Entry 8WD0 (X-ray diffraction, 2.60 A resolution); this record covers chains A and B of the 6 polymer chains in the assembly.

# Chain A
Name: Tubulin alpha-1B chain
Organism: Bos taurus
UniProtKB: P81947 (TBA1B_BOVIN); numbering as in UniProt (aligned over 1-451)
Chain sequence (451 residues; each row starts with the number of its first residue):
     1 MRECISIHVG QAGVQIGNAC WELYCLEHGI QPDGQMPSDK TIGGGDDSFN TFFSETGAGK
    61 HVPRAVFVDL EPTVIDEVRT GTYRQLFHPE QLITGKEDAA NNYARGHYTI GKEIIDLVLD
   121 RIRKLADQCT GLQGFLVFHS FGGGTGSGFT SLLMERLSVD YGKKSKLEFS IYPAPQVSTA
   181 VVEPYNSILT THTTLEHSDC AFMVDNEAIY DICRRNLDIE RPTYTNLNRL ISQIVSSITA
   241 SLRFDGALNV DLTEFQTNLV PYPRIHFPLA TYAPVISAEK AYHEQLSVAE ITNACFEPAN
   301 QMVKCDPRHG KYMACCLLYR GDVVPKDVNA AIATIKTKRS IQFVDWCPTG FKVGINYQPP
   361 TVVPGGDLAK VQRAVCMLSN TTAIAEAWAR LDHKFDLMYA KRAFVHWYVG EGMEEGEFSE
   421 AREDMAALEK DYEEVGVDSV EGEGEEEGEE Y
Disordered / not traced: 438-451
Ion coordination: Ca2+: Asp39, Thr41, Gly44, Glu55
Ligand contacts:
  - GTP (guanosine-5'-triphosphate): Gly10, Gln11, Ala12, Gln15, Ile16, Asp69, Asp98, Ala99, Ala100, Asn101, Ser140, Gly142, Gly143, Gly144, Thr145, Gly146, Ile171, Pro173, Val177, Ser178, Thr179, Glu183, Asn206, Tyr224, Leu227, Asn228, Ile231
  - Erianin (W4F; 2-methoxy-5-[2-(3,4,5-trimethoxyphenyl)ethyl]phenol): Thr179, Ala180, Val181

# Chain B
Name: Tubulin beta chain
Organism: Sus scrofa
UniProtKB: A0A287AGU7 (A0A287AGU7_PIG); residue numbers follow UniProt; this construct covers 1-445
Chain sequence (445 residues; each row starts with the number of its first residue):
     1 MREIVHIQAG QCGNQIGAKF WEVISDEHGI DPTGSYHGDS DLQLERINVY YNEATGNKYV
    61 PRAILVDLEP GTMDSVRSGP FGQIFRPDNF VFGQSGAGNN WAKGHYTEGA ELVDSVLDVV
   121 RKESESCDCL QGFQLTHSLG GGTGSGMGTL LISKIREEYP DRIMNTFSVM PSPKVSDTVV
   181 EPYNATLSVH QLVENTDETY CIDNEALYDI CFRTLKLTTP TYGDLNHLVS ATMSGVTTCL
   241 RFPGQLNADL RKLAVNMVPF PRLHFFMPGF APLTSRGSQQ YRALTVPELT QQMFDSKNMM
   301 AACDPRHGRY LTVAAIFRGR MSMKEVDEQM LNVQNKNSSY FVEWIPNNVK TAVCDIPPRG
   361 LKMSATFIGN STAIQELFKR ISEQFTAMFR RKAFLHWYTG EGMDEMEFTE AESNMNDLVS
   421 EYQQYQDATA DEQGEFEEEE GEDEA
Disordered / not traced: 429-445
Ligand contacts:
  - GDP (guanosine-5'-diphosphate): Ala9, Gly10, Gln11, Cys12, Gln15, Ile16, Asp67, Ala97, Asn99, Ser138, Gly140, Gly141, Gly142, Thr143, Gly144, Val169, Pro171, Val175, Asp177, Glu181, Asn204, Leu207, Tyr222, Leu225, Asn226
  - Erianin (W4F; 2-methoxy-5-[2-(3,4,5-trimethoxyphenyl)ethyl]phenol): Val236, Cys239, Leu240, Leu246, Ala248, Asp249, Lys252, Leu253, Asn256, Met257, Val313, Ala314, Ala315, Asn347, Asn348, Val349, Lys350, Ala352, Ile368

# Chain A / chain B interface
Pairs across the interface - 47 pairs, chain A then chain B:
  Thr73(A) - Asn247(B)
  Lys96(A) - Met1(B)  hydrogen bond (backbone-backbone)
  Lys96(A) - Asp128(B)  salt bridge
  Glu97(A) - Met1(B)
  Glu97(A) - Cys129(B)
  Glu97(A) - Arg162(B)  salt bridge
  Glu97(A) - Arg251(B)  salt bridge
  Asp98(A) - Lys252(B)  salt bridge
  Ala100(A) - Arg251(B)
  Ala100(A) - Lys252(B)
  Ala100(A) - Val255(B)
  Asn101(A) - Lys252(B)
  Asn101(A) - Asn256(B)  hydrogen bond
  Arg105(A) - Met1(B)
  Arg105(A) - Arg251(B)
  Pro175(A) - Asn347(B)
  Ser178(A) - Asn347(B)  hydrogen bond
  Ser178(A) - Lys350(B)  hydrogen bond (backbone-side chain)
  Thr179(A) - Lys350(B)
  Ala180(A) - Asn256(B)
  Val181(A) - Asn256(B)  hydrogen bond (backbone-side chain)
  Val181(A) - Ile345(B)  hydrophobic
  Val181(A) - Pro346(B)
  Val182(A) - Asn256(B)
  Glu220(A) - Lys324(B)  salt bridge
  Lys394(A) - Pro346(B)
  Leu397(A) - Glu343(B)
  Leu397(A) - Trp344(B)
  Met398(A) - Trp344(B)  hydrogen bond (backbone-backbone)
  Met398(A) - Pro346(B)
  Lys401(A) - Phe260(B)
  Lys401(A) - Trp344(B)
  Arg402(A) - Phe260(B)
  Ala403(A) - Pro259(B)
  Ala403(A) - Phe260(B)  hydrophobic
  Phe404(A) - Val255(B)
  Phe404(A) - Asn256(B)
  Phe404(A) - Val258(B)
  Phe404(A) - Pro259(B)  hydrogen bond (backbone-backbone)
  Phe404(A) - Ile345(B)  hydrophobic
  His406(A) - Val258(B)
  His406(A) - Pro259(B)  hydrogen bond (side chain-backbone)
  His406(A) - Phe260(B)
  His406(A) - Pro261(B)
  Trp407(A) - Ala254(B)
  Trp407(A) - Val255(B)
  Trp407(A) - Val258(B)  hydrogen bond (side chain-backbone)
Other interface residues (no listed pair), chain A (25 interface residues in all): Glu71, Tyr210
Other interface residues (no listed pair), chain B (27 interface residues in all): Asp197, Leu246, Thr312, Asp327, Asn348, Ala428

# In short
25 residues of chain A face 27 of chain B across their interface; the contacts include 9 hydrogen bonds and 5
salt bridges. Polar pairs include Lys96(A)-Asp128(B), Glu97(A)-Arg162(B) and Glu97(A)-Arg251(B). Erianin is
bound between chain A and chain B. Bound to chain A: GTP.
Here chain A is Tubulin alpha-1B chain (Bos taurus) and chain B is Tubulin beta chain (Sus scrofa). Entry 8WD0
(Crystal structure of T2R-TTL-Erianin complex) was determined by X-ray diffraction.
